PDB entry 4DBP | X-ray diffraction, 2.20 A resolution | chains A and C

# Chain A
Protein: Myosin-VI
Organism: Sus scrofa
Notes: fragment: motor domain-insert2
UniProtKB: F1RQI7 (F1RQI7_PIG); residues 2-815 here = UniProt positions 2-815
Sequence (814 residues; row label = number of the first residue in the row):
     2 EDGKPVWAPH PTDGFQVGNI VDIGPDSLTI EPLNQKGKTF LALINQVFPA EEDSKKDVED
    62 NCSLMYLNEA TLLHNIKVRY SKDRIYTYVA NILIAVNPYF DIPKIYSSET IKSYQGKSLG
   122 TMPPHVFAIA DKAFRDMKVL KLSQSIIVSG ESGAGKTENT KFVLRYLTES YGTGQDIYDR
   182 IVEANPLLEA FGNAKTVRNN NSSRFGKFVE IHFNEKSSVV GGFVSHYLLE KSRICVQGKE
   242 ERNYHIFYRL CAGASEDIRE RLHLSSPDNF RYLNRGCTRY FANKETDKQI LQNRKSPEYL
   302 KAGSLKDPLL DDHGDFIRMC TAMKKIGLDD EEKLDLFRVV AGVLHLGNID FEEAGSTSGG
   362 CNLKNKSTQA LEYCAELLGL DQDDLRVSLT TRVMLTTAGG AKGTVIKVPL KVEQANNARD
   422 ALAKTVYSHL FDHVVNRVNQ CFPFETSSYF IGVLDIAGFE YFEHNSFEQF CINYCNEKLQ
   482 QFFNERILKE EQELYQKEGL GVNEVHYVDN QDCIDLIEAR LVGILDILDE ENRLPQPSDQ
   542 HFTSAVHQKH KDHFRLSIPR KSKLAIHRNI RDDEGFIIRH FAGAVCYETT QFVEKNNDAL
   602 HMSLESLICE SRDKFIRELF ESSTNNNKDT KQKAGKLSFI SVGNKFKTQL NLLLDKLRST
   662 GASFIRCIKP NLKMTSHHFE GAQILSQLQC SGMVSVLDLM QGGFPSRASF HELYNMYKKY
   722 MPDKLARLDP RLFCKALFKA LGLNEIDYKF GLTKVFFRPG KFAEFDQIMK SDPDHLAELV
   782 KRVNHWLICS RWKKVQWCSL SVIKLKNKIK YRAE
Not modelled in the structure: 2, 356-360, 623-639
Sequence notes: engineered mutation Tyr179 (Asp in F1RQI7)
Small-molecule neighbours:
  - tertiary-butyl alcohol (TBU), molecule 1: Thr158, Thr161, Lys162, Leu165, Ile182, Asn186, Lys208, Val210
  - tertiary-butyl alcohol (TBU), molecule 2: Arg205, Phe206, Gly207, Leu229, Leu230, Glu231, Ile457, Ala458, Ile473, Phe647

# Chain C
Protein: Calmodulin
Organism: Drosophila melanogaster
UniProtKB: P62152 (CALM_DROME); residues 0-148 here correspond to UniProt positions 1-149 (UniProt number = residue number + 1)
Sequence (149 residues; numbered 0 to 148; the number before each row is that of its first residue; numbering starts at 0):
     0 MADQLTEEQI AEFKEAFSLF DKDGDGTITT KELGTVMRSL GQNPTEAELQ DMINEVDADG
    60 NGTIDFPEFL TMMARKMKDT DSEEEIREAF RVFDKDGNGF ISAAELRHVM TNLGEKLTDE
   120 EVDEMIREAD IDGDGQVNYE EFVTMMTSK
Not modelled in the structure: 0-2, 73-79, 148
Swiss-Prot annotation at these positions:
  - binding site (Ca(2+)): Asp20, Asp22, Asp24, Thr26, Glu31, Asp56, Asp58, Asn60, Thr62, Glu67, Asp93, Asp95, Asn97, Glu104, Asp129, Asp131, Asp133, Gln135, Glu140
  - site: Lys115 (Not N6-methylated)
  - modified residue: Ala1 (N-acetylalanine), Lys94 (N6,N6,N6-trimethyllysine)
Ion coordination: Ca2+ site 1: Asp20, Asp22, Asp24, Thr26, Glu31; Ca2+ site 2: Asp56, Asp58, Asn60, Thr62, Glu67; Ca2+ site 3: Asp93, Asp95, Asn97, Phe99, Glu104; Ca2+ site 4: Asp129, Asp131, Asp133, Gln135, Glu140

# Interface between chain A and chain C
Contacting residue pairs (89):
  Val140(A) with Asp58(C)
  Lys725(A) with Glu120(C); Glu123(C), salt bridge
  Arg728(A) with Lys115(C); Thr117(C); Glu120(C), salt bridge
  Arg732(A) with Lys13(C); Glu14(C), salt bridge; Ser17(C)
  Lys736(A) with Glu14(C), salt bridge
  Leu753(A) with Lys13(C)
  Thr754(A) with Gly23(C); Asp24(C); Gly25(C)
  Asn785(A) with Glu123(C), hydrogen bond
  His786(A) with Glu127(C), salt bridge
  Ile789(A) with Glu123(C); Met124(C), hydrophobic; Glu127(C)
  Cys790(A) with Met144(C), hydrophobic
  Arg792(A) with Met109(C); Glu114(C), salt bridge; Lys115(C), hydrogen bond (side chain-backbone); Leu116(C)
  Trp793(A) with Leu105(C), hydrophobic; Met124(C), hydrogen bond (side chain-backbone); Ala128(C); Met144(C), hydrophobic
  Lys794(A) with Glu11(C), salt bridge; Met144(C); Met145(C); Ser147(C)
  Lys795(A) with Glu14(C); Leu18(C); Glu114(C), salt bridge
  Val796(A) with Phe92(C); Met109(C), hydrophobic; Leu112(C), hydrophobic
  Gln797(A) with Phe141(C), hydrogen bond (side chain-backbone); Met144(C); Met145(C), hydrogen bond (side chain-backbone)
  Trp798(A) with Gln8(C); Glu11(C); Phe12(C), hydrophobic; Ala15(C); Met145(C), hydrogen bond (side chain-backbone)
  Cys799(A) with Ala15(C); Leu18(C), hydrophobic; Phe19(C), hydrophobic; Val35(C), hydrophobic
  Ser800(A) with Leu39(C); Ala88(C); Phe92(C)
  Leu801(A) with Glu84(C); Ile85(C), hydrophobic; Met145(C), hydrophobic
  Ser802(A) with Phe12(C); Ala15(C); Phe19(C); Phe68(C); Met72(C)
  Val803(A) with Phe19(C), hydrophobic; Val35(C), hydrophobic; Met36(C), hydrophobic; Leu39(C), hydrophobic; Gln41(C)
  Ile804(A) with Glu84(C); Glu87(C); Ala88(C)
  Lys805(A) with Met72(C); Glu84(C), salt bridge
  Leu806(A) with Phe19(C), hydrophobic; Leu32(C), hydrophobic; Met36(C), hydrophobic; Met51(C); Met71(C), hydrophobic; Met72(C), hydrophobic
  Lys807(A) with Gln41(C); Glu87(C), salt bridge
  Asn808(A) with Glu84(C), hydrogen bond
  Lys809(A) with Met51(C); Glu54(C); Thr70(C), hydrogen bond (side chain-backbone); Met71(C), hydrogen bond (side chain-backbone)
  Ile810(A) with Pro43(C), hydrophobic; Glu47(C); Met51(C), hydrophobic
  Arg813(A) with Asp50(C); Glu54(C), salt bridge
Other interface residues (no listed pair), chain A (32 interface residues in all): Asp730
Other interface residues (no listed pair), chain C (53 interface residues in all): Gly59, Phe65, Val91, Ile125, Thr146

# Overview
Chain A and chain C form an interface of 32 and 53 residues respectively, with 9 hydrogen bonds and 11 salt
bridges. Among the polar pairs are Lys725(A)-Glu123(C), Arg728(A)-Glu120(C) and Arg732(A)-Glu14(C). Ligands of
chain A: tertiary-butyl alcohol. From UniProt: 19 Ca2+-binding residues on chain C.
Here chain A is Myosin-VI (Sus scrofa) and chain C is Calmodulin (Drosophila melanogaster). Entry 4DBP (Myosin
VI nucleotide-free (MDINSERT2) D179Y crystal structure) was determined by X-ray diffraction.
